Entry 6P71 (X-ray diffraction, 2.92 A resolution); this record covers chains A and C of the 9 polymer chains in the assembly.

[Chain A]
Protein: DNA-directed RNA polymerase subunit alpha
Source organism: Thermus thermophilus
Notes: EC 2.7.7.6
UniProt: Q9Z9H6 (RPOA_THETH); residues 1-315 here = UniProt positions 1-315
Sequence (315 residues; each row starts with the number of its first residue):
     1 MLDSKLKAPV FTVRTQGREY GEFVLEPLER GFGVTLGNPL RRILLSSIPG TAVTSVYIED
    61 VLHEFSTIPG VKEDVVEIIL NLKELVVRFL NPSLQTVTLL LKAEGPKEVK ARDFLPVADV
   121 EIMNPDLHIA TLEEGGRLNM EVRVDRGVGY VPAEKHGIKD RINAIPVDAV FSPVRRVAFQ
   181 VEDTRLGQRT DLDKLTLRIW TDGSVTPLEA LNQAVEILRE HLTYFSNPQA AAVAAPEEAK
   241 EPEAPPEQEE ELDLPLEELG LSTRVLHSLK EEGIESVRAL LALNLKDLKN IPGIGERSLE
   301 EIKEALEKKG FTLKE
Not modelled in the structure: 1-3, 230-315

[Chain C]
Protein: DNA-directed RNA polymerase subunit beta
Source organism: Thermus thermophilus
Notes: EC 2.7.7.6
UniProt: Q8RQE9 (RPOB_THET8); residues 1-1119 here = UniProt positions 1-1119
Sequence (1119 residues; row label = number of the first residue in the row):
     1 MEIKRFGRIR EVIPLPPLTE IQVESYRRAL QADVPPEKRE NVGIQAAFRE TFPIEEEDKG
    61 KGGLVLDFLE YRLGEPPFPQ DECREKDLTY QAPLYARLQL IHKDTGLIKE DEVFLGHIPL
   121 MTEDGSFIIN GADRVIVSQI HRSPGVYFTP DPARPGRYIA SIIPLPKRGP WIDLEVEPNG
   181 VVSMKVNKRK FPLVLLLRVL GYDQETLARE LGAYGELVQG LMDESVFAMR PEEALIRLFT
   241 LLRPGDPPKR DKAVAYVYGL IADPRRYDLG EAGRYKAEEK LGIRLSGRTL ARFEDGEFKD
   301 EVFLPTLRYL FALTAGVPGH EVDDIDHLGN RRIRTVGELM TDQFRVGLAR LARGVRERML
   361 MGSEDSLTPA KLVNSRPLEA AIREFFSRSQ LSQFKDETNP LSSLRHKRRI SALGPGGLTR
   421 ERAGFDVRDV HRTHYGRICP VETPEGANIG LITSLAAYAR VDELGFIRTP YRRVVGGVVT
   481 DEVVYMTATE EDRYTIAQAN TPLEGNRIAA ERVVARRKGE PVIVSPEEVE FMDVSPKQVF
   541 SVNTNLIPFL EHDDANRALM GSNMQTQAVP LIRAQAPVVM TGLEERVVRD SLAALYAEED
   601 GEVAKVDGNR IVVRYEDGRL VEYPLRRFYR SNQGTALDQR PRVVVGQRVR KGDLLADGPA
   661 SENGFLALGQ NVLVAIMPFD GYNFEDAIVI SEELLKRDFY TSIHIERYEI EARDTKLGPE
   721 RITRDIPHLS EAALRDLDEE GVVRIGAEVK PGDILVGRTS FKGESEPTPE ERLLRSIFGE
   781 KARDVKDTSL RVPPGEGGIV VRTVRLRRGD PGVELKPGVR EVVRVYVAQK RKLQVGDKLA
   841 NRHGNKGVVA KILPVEDMPH LPDGTPVDVI LNPLGVPSRM NLGQILETHL GLAGYFLGQR
   901 YISPIFDGAK EPEIKELLAQ AFEVYFGKRK GEGFGVDKRE VEVLRRAEKL GLVTPGKTPE
   961 EQLKELFLQG KVVLYDGRTG EPIEGPIVVG QMFIMKLYHM VEDKMHARST GPYSLITQQP
  1021 LGGKAQFGGQ RFGEMEVWAL EAYGAAHTLQ EMLTLKSDDI EGRNAAYEAI IKGEDVPEPS
  1081 VPESFRVLVK ELQALALDVQ TLDEKDNPVD IFEGLASKR
Not modelled in the structure: 57-63, 1119

[How chain A and chain C interact]
Contacting residue pairs (76; chain A residue first):
  E22(A) with F934(C)
  V34(A) with R939(C)
  N38(A) with G977(C), hydrogen bond (side chain-backbone); R978(C), hydrogen bond (side chain-backbone); T979(C), hydrogen bond (side chain-backbone); G980(C), hydrogen bond (side chain-backbone)
  R41(A) with H860(C), hydrogen bond; G864(C), hydrogen bond (side chain-backbone)
  R42(A) with E856(C), hydrogen bond (side chain-backbone); D857(C), salt bridge; G977(C), hydrogen bond (side chain-backbone); R978(C)
  S46(A) with E856(C)
  L62(A) with I745(C), hydrophobic
  H63(A) with I745(C); I799(C); V800(C); V801(C)
  E64(A) with K830(C), salt bridge
  F65(A) with F628(C); I703(C), hydrophobic; I799(C), hydrophobic; V801(C), hydrophobic; A828(C), hydrophobic; K830(C)
  T67(A) with G608(C); N609(C), hydrogen bond
  I68(A) with D607(C)
  P69(A) with D607(C)
  G70(A) with D607(C), hydrogen bond (backbone-side chain)
  V71(A) with D607(C), hydrogen bond (backbone-side chain); G608(C), hydrogen bond (backbone-backbone)
  K72(A) with V606(C); G608(C); P641(C); V643(C)
  D74(A) with R627(C), salt bridge; R640(C)
  K83(A) with K696(C), hydrogen bond (side chain-backbone); D698(C), salt bridge
  E133(A) with K605(C); V606(C), hydrogen bond (side chain-backbone); D607(C); R610(C), salt bridge; V645(C)
  Y150(A) with E692(C); L695(C); K696(C); K832(C)
  I162(A) with R744(C)
  D168(A) with K832(C), salt bridge
  R176(A) with D863(C), salt bridge; G864(C); T865(C)
  V177(A) with G864(C)
  A178(A) with P862(C); D863(C); G864(C)
  F179(A) with R939(C), hydrogen bond (backbone-side chain)
  Q180(A) with R929(C); F934(C); G935(C), hydrogen bond (side chain-backbone); D937(C)
  V181(A) with D937(C), hydrogen bond (backbone-side chain); K938(C), hydrogen bond (backbone-backbone); R939(C)
  E182(A) with F934(C); G935(C), hydrogen bond (side chain-backbone); K938(C)
  D183(A) with K938(C), salt bridge
  D191(A) with K938(C), salt bridge
  L192(A) with K938(C), hydrogen bond (backbone-side chain)
  D193(A) with K938(C), salt bridge
  T196(A) with F934(C)
  R198(A) with E932(C), salt bridge; F934(C)
Interface residues without a listed pair, chain A (43 interface residues in all): L45, S66, V76, L80, T131, E154, V170, W200
Interface residues without a listed pair, chain C (52 interface residues in all): I572, R573, R642, V644, G746, Q829, V855, V936, D976

[Overview]
Chain A and chain C form an interface of 43 and 52 residues respectively, with 20 hydrogen bonds and 11 salt
bridges. Polar pairs include R42(A)-D857(C), E64(A)-K830(C) and D74(A)-R627(C).
Chain A is DNA-directed RNA polymerase subunit alpha and chain C is DNA-directed RNA polymerase subunit beta,
both from Thermus thermophilus; the structure, X-ray crystal structure of a bacterial reiterative
transcription complex of pyrBI promoter, was determined by X-ray diffraction (same publication as 6OVR, 6OVY,
6OW3, 6OY5, 6OY6, 6OY7 and 6P70).
